7THV - chains A and G of the 8 polymer chains in the assembly; structure by electron microscopy, 4.00 A resolution.

== Chain A ==
Protein: Replication factor C subunit 1
Organism: Saccharomyces cerevisiae
UniProt: P38630 (RFC1_YEAST); numbering as in UniProt (aligned over 1-861)
Amino-acid sequence (861 residues; each row starts with the number of its first residue):
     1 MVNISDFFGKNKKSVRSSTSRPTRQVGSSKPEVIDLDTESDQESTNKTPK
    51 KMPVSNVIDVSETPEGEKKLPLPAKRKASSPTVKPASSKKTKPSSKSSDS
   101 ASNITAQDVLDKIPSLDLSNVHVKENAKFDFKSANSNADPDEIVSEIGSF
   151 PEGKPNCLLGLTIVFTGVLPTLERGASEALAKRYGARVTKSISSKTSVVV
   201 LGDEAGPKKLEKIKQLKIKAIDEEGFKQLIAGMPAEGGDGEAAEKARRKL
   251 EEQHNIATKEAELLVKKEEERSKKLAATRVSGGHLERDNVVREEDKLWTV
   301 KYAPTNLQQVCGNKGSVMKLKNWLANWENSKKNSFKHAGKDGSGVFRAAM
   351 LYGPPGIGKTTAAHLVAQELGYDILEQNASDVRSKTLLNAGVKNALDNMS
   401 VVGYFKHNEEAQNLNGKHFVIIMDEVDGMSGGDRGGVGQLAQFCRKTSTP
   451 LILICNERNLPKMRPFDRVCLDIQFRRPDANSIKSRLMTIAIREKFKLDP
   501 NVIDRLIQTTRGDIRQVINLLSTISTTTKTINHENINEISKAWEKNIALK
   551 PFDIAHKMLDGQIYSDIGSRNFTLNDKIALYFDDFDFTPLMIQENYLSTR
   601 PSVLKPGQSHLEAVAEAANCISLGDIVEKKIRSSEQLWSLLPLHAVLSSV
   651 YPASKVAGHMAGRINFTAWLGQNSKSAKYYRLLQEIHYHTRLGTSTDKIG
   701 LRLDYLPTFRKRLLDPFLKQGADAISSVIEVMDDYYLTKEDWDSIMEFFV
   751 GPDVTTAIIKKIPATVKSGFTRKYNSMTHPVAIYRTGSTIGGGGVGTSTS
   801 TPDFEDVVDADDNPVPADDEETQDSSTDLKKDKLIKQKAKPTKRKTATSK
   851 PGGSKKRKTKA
Disordered / not traced: 1-290, 527-539, 781-861
Swiss-Prot annotation at these positions:
  - motif (Nuclear localization signal): Lys830 to Leu834, Lys855 to Lys860
  - binding site (ATP): Thr299, Cys311, Gly353 to Thr361, Asn456
  - modified residue: Thr38 (Phosphothreonine), Ser40 (Phosphoserine), Thr63 (Phosphothreonine)
  - mutagenesis: Asp427 (D427H: In cs mutant CDC44-2; causes cell cycle arrest), Gly436 (G436R: In cs mutant CDC44-3/4; causes cell cycle arrest), Gly512 (G512A: In cs mutant CDC44-9; no effect), Asp513 (D513N: In cs mutants CDC44-1/5/8 and CDC44-9; causes cell cycle arrest)
Metal / ion sites: Mg2+: Thr360 (together with ATP-gamma-S)
Small-molecule neighbours:
  - ADP (adenosine-5'-diphosphate): Ser695, Thr696, Tyr705
  - ATP-gamma-S (AGS; phosphothiophosphoric acid-adenylate ester): Thr299, Ala303, Pro304, Gln309, Val310, Cys311, Pro355, Gly356, Ile357, Gly358, Lys359, Thr360, Thr361, Asn456, Arg486, Ile514, Arg515, Ile518
What the authors report for this chain:
  - mutagenesis - W638G: decreased catalytic activity on PCNA and DNA
  - mutagenesis - F582A: unchanged catalytic activity on DNA
  - mutagenesis - F582A: unchanged binding to DNA
  - mutagenesis - F582A, W638G: unchanged growth

== Chain G ==
Protein: Proliferating cell nuclear antigen
Organism: Saccharomyces cerevisiae
UniProt: P15873 (PCNA_YEAST); numbering as in UniProt (aligned over 1-258)
Amino-acid sequence (264 residues; each row starts with the number of its first residue; numbers below 1 keep their minus sign (Gly-5 is residue -5)):
    -5 GPHMASMLEAKFEEASLFKRIIDGFKDCVQLVNFQCKEDGIIAQAVDDSR
    45 VLLVSLEIGVEAFQEYRCDHPVTLGMDLTSLSKILRCGNNTDTLTLIADN
    95 TPDSIILLFEDTKKDRIAEYSLKLMDIDADFLKIEELQYDSTLSLPSSEF
   145 SKIVRDLSQLSDSINIMITKETIKFVADGDIGSGSVIIKPFVDMEHPETS
   195 IKLEMDQPVDLTFGAKYLLDIIKGSSLSDRVGIRLSSEAPALFQFDLKSG
   245 FLQFFLAPKFNDEE
Disordered / not traced: -5 to 0, 256-258
Construct notes: expression tag (-5 to 0)
Swiss-Prot annotation at these positions:
  - DNA-binding region: Arg61 to Arg80
  - cross-link (Glycyl lysine isopeptide (Lys-Gly)): Lys127 (interchain with G-Cter in SUMO), Lys164 (interchain with G-Cter in SUMO)

== Chain A / chain G interface ==
Residue-residue contacts (32):
  Asp373(A) - Arg44(G)  salt bridge
  Ile374(A) - Arg44(G)
  Leu375(A) - Asp42(G)
  Leu375(A) - Ser43(G)
  Ala390(A) - Lys210(G)
  Gly391(A) - Tyr211(G)
  Asn394(A) - Lys210(G)
  Asn394(A) - Lys253(G)  hydrogen bond (backbone-side chain)
  Ala395(A) - Val45(G)  hydrophobic
  Asp397(A) - Lys253(G)  salt bridge
  Asp397(A) - Phe254(G)
  Asn398(A) - Ala251(G)  hydrogen bond (side chain-backbone)
  Asn398(A) - Pro252(G)  hydrogen bond (side chain-backbone)
  Asn398(A) - Lys253(G)  hydrogen bond
  Met399(A) - Arg44(G)
  Met399(A) - Ala251(G)
  Met399(A) - Pro252(G)
  Met399(A) - Phe254(G)  hydrophobic
  Ser400(A) - Arg44(G)
  Val401(A) - Arg44(G)
  Val401(A) - Val45(G)
  Val401(A) - Ala251(G)  hydrophobic
  Val402(A) - Val40(G)  hydrophobic
  Val402(A) - Arg44(G)
  Val402(A) - Leu126(G)  hydrophobic
  Tyr404(A) - Leu131(G)
  Tyr404(A) - Ala233(G)
  Tyr404(A) - Pro234(G)
  Phe405(A) - Leu126(G)  hydrophobic
  Phe405(A) - Ile128(G)  hydrophobic
  Phe405(A) - Phe249(G)  hydrophobic
  Phe419(A) - Arg44(G)
Also at the interface, not in a pair above, chain A (17 interface residues in all): Asp381
Also at the interface, not in a pair above, chain G (21 interface residues in all): Leu46, Leu47, Lys127, Glu232

== Overview ==
The interface between chain A and chain G involves 17 residues on one side and 21 on the other; the contacts
include 4 hydrogen bonds and 2 salt bridges. Polar contacts include Asp373(A)-Arg44(G), Asp397(A)-Lys253(G)
and Asn394(A)-Lys253(G). From the paper: W638G of chain A reduces catalytic activity on PCNA and DNA; F582A
and W638G of chain A leave growth unchanged.
Here chain A is Replication factor C subunit 1 and chain G is Proliferating cell nuclear antigen, both from
Saccharomyces cerevisiae. Entry 7THV (Structure of the yeast clamp loader (Replication Factor C RFC) bound to
the sliding clamp (Proliferating ...) was determined by electron microscopy, deposited together with 7THJ,
7TI8, 7TIB, 7TIC, 7TID and 7TKU.
